PDB entry 5GZ1 | X-ray diffraction, 1.78 A resolution | chains A and B

# Chain A (and B)
Protein: Meso-diaminopimelate D-dehydrogenase
Source organism: Ureibacillus thermosphaericus
Notes: EC 1.4.1.16; chain B of this document is another copy of the same molecule, construct and numbering; everything in this record applies to it too
UniProtKB: G1UII1 (DAPDH_URETH); residues 1-326 here = UniProt positions 1-326
Chain sequence (326 residues; row label = number of the first residue in the row):
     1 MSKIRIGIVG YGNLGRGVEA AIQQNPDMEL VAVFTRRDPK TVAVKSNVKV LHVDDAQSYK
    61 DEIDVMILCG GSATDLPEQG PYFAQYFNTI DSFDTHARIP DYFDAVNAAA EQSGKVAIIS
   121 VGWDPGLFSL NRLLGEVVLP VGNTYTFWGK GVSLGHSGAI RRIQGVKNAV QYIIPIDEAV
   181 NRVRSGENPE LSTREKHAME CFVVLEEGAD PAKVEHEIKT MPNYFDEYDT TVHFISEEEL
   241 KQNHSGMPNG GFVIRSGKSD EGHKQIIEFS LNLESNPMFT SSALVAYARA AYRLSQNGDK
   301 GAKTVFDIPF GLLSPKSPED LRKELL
Disordered / not traced: 1, 155-157, 223-224 (chain B: 1)
Construct notes: engineered mutation Leu154 (Gln in G1UII1), Gly158 (Asp in G1UII1), Ile173 (Thr in G1UII1), Met199 (Arg in G1UII1), Asn249 (His in G1UII1)

# Chain A / chain B interface
Contacting residue pairs (130; chain A residue first):
  Ala20(A) - Asp260(B)
  Gln23(A) - Asp260(B)
  Gln24(A) - Pro140(B)
  Gln24(A) - Val141(B)
  Gln24(A) - Lys258(B)  hydrogen bond (side chain-backbone)
  Gln24(A) - Ser259(B)
  Gln24(A) - Asp260(B)
  Asn25(A) - Pro140(B)
  Lys45(A) - Glu261(B)  salt bridge
  His96(A) - Lys323(B)
  Ile99(A) - Leu326(B)  hydrophobic
  Phe103(A) - Arg322(B)
  Asp124(A) - Leu326(B)
  Pro125(A) - Leu326(B)
  Leu127(A) - Leu134(B)  hydrophobic
  Ser129(A) - Leu325(B)
  Ser129(A) - Leu326(B)  hydrogen bond (side chain-backbone)
  Leu130(A) - Phe310(B)
  Asn131(A) - Phe269(B)
  Arg132(A) - Leu325(B)  hydrogen bond (side chain-backbone)
  Arg132(A) - Leu326(B)  hydrogen bond (side chain-backbone)
  Leu133(A) - Phe310(B)
  Leu133(A) - Gly311(B)
  Leu133(A) - Leu321(B)  hydrophobic
  Leu133(A) - Leu325(B)  hydrophobic
  Leu134(A) - Phe310(B)  hydrophobic
  Glu136(A) - Lys316(B)  salt bridge
  Glu136(A) - Leu325(B)
  Val137(A) - Ala286(B)
  Val137(A) - Leu313(B)
  Val137(A) - Ser314(B)
  Val138(A) - Phe279(B)  hydrophobic
  Val138(A) - Ser282(B)  hydrogen bond (backbone-side chain)
  Pro140(A) - Gln24(B)
  Pro140(A) - Asn25(B)
  Val141(A) - Gln24(B)
  Lys258(A) - Gln24(B)  hydrogen bond (backbone-side chain)
  Ser259(A) - Gln24(B)
  Ser259(A) - Met278(B)
  Asp260(A) - Ala20(B)
  Asp260(A) - Gln23(B)
  Asp260(A) - Gln24(B)
  Glu261(A) - Lys45(B)  salt bridge
  His263(A) - Glu274(B)
  His263(A) - Ser275(B)
  His263(A) - Met278(B)
  Lys264(A) - Leu273(B)
  Lys264(A) - Glu274(B)  hydrogen bond (backbone-side chain)
  Gln265(A) - Asn272(B)
  Gln265(A) - Leu273(B)
  Gln265(A) - Glu274(B)  hydrogen bond (side chain-backbone)
  Gln265(A) - Ser275(B)  hydrogen bond (side chain-backbone)
  Gln265(A) - Met278(B)
  Gln265(A) - Phe279(B)
  Ile266(A) - Ser270(B)
  Ile266(A) - Leu271(B)
  Ile266(A) - Asn272(B)  hydrogen bond (backbone-backbone)
  Ile267(A) - Phe269(B)  hydrophobic
  Ile267(A) - Ser270(B)
  Ile267(A) - Leu271(B)  hydrophobic
  Ile267(A) - Phe279(B)  hydrophobic
  Glu268(A) - Glu268(B)
  Glu268(A) - Phe269(B)
  Glu268(A) - Ser270(B)  hydrogen bond (backbone-backbone)
  Phe269(A) - Asn131(B)
  Phe269(A) - Ile267(B)  hydrophobic
  Phe269(A) - Glu268(B)
  Ser270(A) - Ile266(B)
  Ser270(A) - Ile267(B)
  Ser270(A) - Glu268(B)  hydrogen bond (backbone-backbone)
  Leu271(A) - Ile266(B)
  Leu271(A) - Ile267(B)  hydrophobic
  Asn272(A) - Lys264(B)
  Asn272(A) - Gln265(B)
  Asn272(A) - Ile266(B)  hydrogen bond (backbone-backbone)
  Leu273(A) - Lys264(B)
  Leu273(A) - Gln265(B)
  Glu274(A) - His263(B)
  Glu274(A) - Lys264(B)  hydrogen bond (side chain-backbone)
  Glu274(A) - Gln265(B)  hydrogen bond (backbone-side chain)
  Ser275(A) - His263(B)
  Ser275(A) - Gln265(B)  hydrogen bond (backbone-side chain)
  Met278(A) - Ser259(B)
  Met278(A) - Glu261(B)
  Met278(A) - His263(B)
  Met278(A) - Gln265(B)
  Phe279(A) - Val138(B)  hydrophobic
  Phe279(A) - Leu139(B)  hydrophobic
  Phe279(A) - Gln265(B)
  Phe279(A) - Ile267(B)  hydrophobic
  Ser282(A) - Val138(B)
  Ala286(A) - Val137(B)
  Thr304(A) - Arg322(B)
  Thr304(A) - Leu326(B)
  Phe306(A) - Pro309(B)
  Phe306(A) - Phe310(B)
  Phe306(A) - Gly311(B)  hydrogen bond (backbone-backbone)
  Phe306(A) - Leu321(B)
  Phe306(A) - Leu325(B)  hydrophobic
  Asp307(A) - Pro309(B)
  Pro309(A) - Phe306(B)
  Pro309(A) - Asp307(B)
  Pro309(A) - Ile308(B)
  Phe310(A) - Leu130(B)  hydrophobic
  Phe310(A) - Leu133(B)
  Phe310(A) - Leu134(B)  hydrophobic
  Phe310(A) - Phe306(B)
  Phe310(A) - Phe310(B)  hydrophobic
  Gly311(A) - Leu133(B)
  Gly311(A) - Phe306(B)  hydrogen bond (backbone-backbone)
  Leu313(A) - Val137(B)
  Ser314(A) - Val137(B)
  Lys316(A) - Glu136(B)  salt bridge
  Leu321(A) - Leu133(B)  hydrophobic
  Leu321(A) - Phe306(B)
  Arg322(A) - Phe103(B)
  Arg322(A) - Thr304(B)
  Leu325(A) - Ser129(B)
  Leu325(A) - Arg132(B)  hydrogen bond (backbone-side chain)
  Leu325(A) - Leu133(B)  hydrophobic
  Leu325(A) - Glu136(B)
  Leu325(A) - Phe306(B)  hydrophobic
  Leu326(A) - His96(B)  hydrogen bond (backbone-side chain)
  Leu326(A) - Ile99(B)
  Leu326(A) - Asp124(B)
  Leu326(A) - Pro125(B)
  Leu326(A) - Ser129(B)  hydrogen bond (backbone-side chain)
  Leu326(A) - Arg132(B)  hydrogen bond (backbone-side chain)
  Leu326(A) - Thr304(B)
  Leu326(A) - Val305(B)  hydrophobic
Also at the interface, not in a pair above, chain A (64 interface residues in all): Pro100, Ser120, Leu139, Gly262, Ala283, Val305, Ile308, Lys323
Also at the interface, not in a pair above, chain B (64 interface residues in all): Pro100, Ser120, Leu127, Gly262, Ala283

# Summary
Chain A and chain B each contribute 64 residues to their interface; the contacts include 22 hydrogen bonds and
4 salt bridges. Among the polar pairs are Lys45(A)-Glu261(B), Glu136(A)-Lys316(B) and Gln24(A)-Lys258(B).
Chain A and chain B are both Meso-diaminopimelate D-dehydrogenase (Ureibacillus thermosphaericus); the
structure, Structure of substrate/cofactor-free D-amino acid dehydrogenase, was determined by X-ray
diffraction together with 5GZ3 and 5GZ6 from the same study.
